3NDZ - chains A and D of the 8 polymer chains in the assembly; structure by X-ray diffraction, 2.08 A resolution.

[Chain A (and D)]
Molecule: Endoglucanase D
Organism: Clostridium cellulovorans
Notes: EC 3.2.1.4; chain D of this document is another copy of the same molecule, construct and numbering; everything in this record applies to it too
UniProt: P28623 (GUND_CLOCL); residues 4-348 here correspond to UniProt positions 32-376 (UniProt number = residue number + 28)
Amino-acid sequence (345 residues; numbered 4 to 348; the number before each row is that of its first residue):
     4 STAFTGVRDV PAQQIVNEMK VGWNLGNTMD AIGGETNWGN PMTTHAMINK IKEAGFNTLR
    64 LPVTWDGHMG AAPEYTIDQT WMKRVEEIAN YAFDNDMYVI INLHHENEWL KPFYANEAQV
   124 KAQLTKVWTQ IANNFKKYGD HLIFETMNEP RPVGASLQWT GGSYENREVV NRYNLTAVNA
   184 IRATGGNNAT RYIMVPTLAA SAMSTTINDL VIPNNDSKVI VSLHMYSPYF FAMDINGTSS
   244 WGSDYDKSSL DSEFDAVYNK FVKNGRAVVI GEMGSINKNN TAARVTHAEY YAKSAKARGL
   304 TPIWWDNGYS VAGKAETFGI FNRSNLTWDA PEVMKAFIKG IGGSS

[Chain A / chain D interface]
Contacting residue pairs (23):
  Asp12(A) with Leu178(D); Asn182(D), hydrogen bond
  Leu178(A) with Asp12(D)
  Asn182(A) with Asp12(D), hydrogen bond; Thr193(D)
  Arg185(A) with Ala192(D)
  Ala186(A) with Gly188(D); Gly189(D), hydrogen bond (backbone-backbone); Ala192(D), hydrophobic
  Gly188(A) with Ala186(D); Gly188(D)
  Gly189(A) with Ala186(D), hydrogen bond (backbone-backbone)
  Ala192(A) with Arg185(D); Ala186(D), hydrophobic
  Thr193(A) with Asn182(D)
  Asn217(A) with Asn218(D); Asp219(D); Ser220(D), hydrogen bond (backbone-backbone)
  Asn218(A) with Asn217(D); Asn218(D)
  Asp219(A) with Asn217(D)
  Ser220(A) with Asn217(D), hydrogen bond (backbone-backbone); Asn218(D)
Interface residues without a listed pair, chain A (14 interface residues in all): Lys221
Interface residues without a listed pair, chain D (14 interface residues in all): Lys221

[In short]
Chain A and chain D each contribute 14 residues to their interface, with 6 hydrogen bonds. Among the polar
pairs are Asp12(A)-Asn182(D), Ala186(A)-Gly189(D) and Asn217(A)-Ser220(D).
Both chains are Endoglucanase D (Clostridium cellulovorans). Entry 3NDZ (The structure of the catalytic and
carbohydrate binding domain of endoglucanase D from Clostridium cellulovorans bound ...) was determined by
X-ray diffraction.
